PDB entry 8XK6 | X-ray diffraction, 2.45 A resolution | chains H and L of the 3 polymer chains in the assembly

# Chain H
Molecule: mAb S2A5 Fab heavy chain
Source organism: Mus musculus
Notes: antibody fragment or engineered binder
Sequence (251 residues; row label = number of the first residue in the row; a row labelled like 82A-82C holds insertion residues (82A, then the next letters in order); numbers below 1 keep their minus sign (Met-18 is residue -18)):
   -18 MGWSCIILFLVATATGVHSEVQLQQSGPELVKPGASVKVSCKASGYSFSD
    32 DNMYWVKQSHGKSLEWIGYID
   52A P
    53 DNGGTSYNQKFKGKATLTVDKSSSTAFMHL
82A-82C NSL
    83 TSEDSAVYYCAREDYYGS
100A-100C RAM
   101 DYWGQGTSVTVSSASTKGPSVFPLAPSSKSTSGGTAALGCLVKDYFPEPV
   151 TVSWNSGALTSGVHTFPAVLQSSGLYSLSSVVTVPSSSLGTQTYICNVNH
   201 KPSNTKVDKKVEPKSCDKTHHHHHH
Unresolved in the structure: -18 to 0, 114-225
Disulfide bonds: Cys22-Cys92

# Chain L
Molecule: mAb S2A5 Fab light chain
Source organism: Mus musculus
Notes: antibody fragment or engineered binder
Sequence (237 residues; row label = number of the first residue in the row; a row labelled like 30A-30D holds insertion residues (30A, then the next letters in order); numbers below 1 keep their minus sign (Met-18 is residue -18)):
   -18 MGWSCIILFLVATATGVHSDIVLTQSPASLAVSLGQRATISCKASQSVD
30A-30D YAGD
    31 SYMNWYQQKPGQPPKLLIYAASNLESAIPARFSGSGSGTDFTLNIHPVQE
    81 EDAATYYCQQSYEDPRTFGGGTKLEIKRTVAAPSVFIFPPSDEQLKSGTA
   131 SVVCLLNNFYPREAKVQWKVDNALQSGNSQESVTEQDSKDSTYSLSSTLT
   181 LSKADYEKHKVYACEVTHQGLSSPVTKSFNRGEC
Unresolved in the structure: -18 to 0, 108-214
Disulfide bonds: Cys23-Cys88

# How chain H and chain L interact
Pairs across the interface (36):
  Tyr35(H) with Arg96(L)
  Gln39(H) with Gln38(L), hydrogen bond; Tyr87(L), hydrogen bond
  Lys43(H) with Tyr87(L)
  Ser44(H) with Tyr87(L); Gly99(L), hydrogen bond (side chain-backbone); Gly100(L)
  Leu45(H) with Pro44(L), hydrophobic; Tyr87(L), hydrophobic; Phe98(L)
  Trp47(H) with Asp94(L); Pro95(L), hydrophobic; Arg96(L)
  Tyr50(H) with Asp94(L)
  Ser58(H) with Asp94(L), hydrogen bond
  Tyr91(H) with Gln38(L); Gln42(L), hydrogen bond (side chain-backbone); Pro43(L), hydrophobic
  Glu95(H) with Arg96(L), salt bridge
  Ser100(H) with Tyr49(L)
  Arg100A(H) with Tyr32(L); Asn34(L), hydrogen bond (backbone-side chain); Ser91(L), hydrogen bond (backbone-side chain); Arg96(L)
  Ala100B(H) with Asn34(L); Tyr36(L); Leu46(L), hydrophobic
  Met100C(H) with Tyr36(L), hydrogen bond (backbone-side chain); Leu46(L); Gln89(L); Phe98(L), hydrophobic
  Asp101(H) with Leu46(L)
  Trp103(H) with Tyr36(L); Pro43(L), hydrophobic; Pro44(L)
  Gly104(H) with Pro43(L)
Interface residues without a listed pair, chain H (21 interface residues in all): Val37, Tyr97, Gly99, Gln105
Interface residues without a listed pair, chain L (19 interface residues in all): Glu55

# Summary
Chain H and chain L form an interface of 21 and 19 residues respectively, with 8 hydrogen bonds and 1 salt
bridge. Polar contacts include Glu95(H)-Arg96(L), Gln39(H)-Gln38(L) and Gln39(H)-Tyr87(L).
Here chain H is mAb S2A5 Fab heavy chain and chain L is mAb S2A5 Fab light chain, both from Mus musculus.
Entry 8XK6 (S2A5 Fab bound to SFTSV glycoprotein Gn) was determined by X-ray diffraction, deposited together
with 8XK8.
